4FHB - chains A and D; structure by X-ray diffraction, 2.80 A resolution.

[Chain A]
Name: Dihydrofolate reductase
From: Escherichia coli
Notes: EC 1.5.1.3
UniProtKB: P0ABQ4 (DYR_ECOLI); residue numbers follow UniProt; this construct covers 1-159
Sequence (159 residues; row label = number of the first residue in the row):
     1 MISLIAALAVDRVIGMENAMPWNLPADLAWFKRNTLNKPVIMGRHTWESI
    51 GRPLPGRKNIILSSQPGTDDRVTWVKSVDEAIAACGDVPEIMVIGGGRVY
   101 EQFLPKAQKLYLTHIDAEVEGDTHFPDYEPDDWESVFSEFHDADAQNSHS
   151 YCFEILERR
Curated features (UniProtKB/Swiss-Prot):
  - binding site (substrate): I5, D27, R52, R57, T113
  - binding site (NADP(+)): A7, V13 to A19, H45, T46, S63, S64, K76, G95 to Q102
Residues lining bound ligands:
  - folic acid (FOL): I5, A6, A7, D27, L28, A29, W30, F31, K32, T46, I50, R52, L54, P55, R57, I94, Y100, T113
  - NADP (NAP; NADP nicotinamide-adenine-dinucleotide phosphate): A6, A7, I14, G15, M16, G43, R44, H45, T46, S49, L62, S63, S64, Q65, K76, S77, V78, I94, G95, G96, G97, R98, V99, Y100, Q102, T123

[Chain D]
Name: Nb179
From: Lama glama
Sequence (135 residues; each row starts with the number of its first residue):
     1 QVQLQESGGGLVQAGGSLRLSCEASGRTFSSYAMGWFRQAPGKERDFVAV
    51 ISWSGSNTYYADSAKGRFTISRDNAKNTVYLQMNSLKPEDTAIYYCAAPG
   101 RPHGSSWSLNKKGQGYDYWGQGTQVTVSSHHHHHH
Disordered / not traced: 1-2, 42-43, 130-135
Disulfides: C22-C96

[Interface between chain A and chain D]
Pairs across the interface (24):
  V10(A) with G104(D); W107(D)
  D11(A) with G104(D), hydrogen bond (backbone-backbone); S105(D); S106(D); W107(D), hydrogen bond (side chain-backbone); S108(D), hydrogen bond
  R12(A) with S105(D)
  H114(A) with W53(D); H103(D), hydrogen bond
  D116(A) with S52(D), hydrogen bond; W53(D); S54(D), hydrogen bond; S56(D); N57(D), hydrogen bond
  E118(A) with W107(D), hydrogen bond; K111(D), salt bridge
  D127(A) with R101(D), salt bridge
  E129(A) with R101(D), salt bridge
  P130(A) with P102(D)
  F140(A) with W53(D), hydrophobic
  S150(A) with S54(D)
  C152(A) with W53(D), hydrophobic
  E154(A) with H103(D), salt bridge
Interface residues without a listed pair, chain A (16 interface residues in all): A9, I115, Y128
Interface residues without a listed pair, chain D (15 interface residues in all): G55

[Overview]
The interface between chain A and chain D involves 16 residues on one side and 15 on the other; the contacts
include 8 hydrogen bonds and 4 salt bridges. Polar contacts include E118(A)-K111(D), D127(A)-R101(D) and
E129(A)-R101(D). Bound to chain A: folic acid and NADP.
Here chain A is Dihydrofolate reductase (Escherichia coli) and chain D is Nb179 (Lama glama). Entry 4FHB
(Enhancing DHFR catalysis by binding of an allosteric regulator nanobody (Nb179)) was determined by X-ray
diffraction together with 4EIG and 4EJ1 from the same study.
